PDB entry 9QE5 | X-ray diffraction, 2.50 A resolution | chains A and B of the 3 polymer chains in the assembly

Chain A:
Name: Elongin-B
Organism: Homo sapiens
Reference sequence: Q15370 (ELOB_HUMAN); residue numbers follow UniProt; this construct covers 1-104
Amino-acid sequence (129 residues; numbered -24 to 104; the number before each row is that of its first residue; numbers below 1 keep their minus sign (Met-24 is residue -24)):
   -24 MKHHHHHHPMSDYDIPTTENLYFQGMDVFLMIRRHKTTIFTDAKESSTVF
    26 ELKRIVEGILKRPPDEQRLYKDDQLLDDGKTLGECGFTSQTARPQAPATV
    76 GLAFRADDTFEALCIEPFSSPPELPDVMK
Not modelled in the structure: -24 to 0
Construct notes: initiating methionine (-24); expression tag (-23 to 0)
Modified / non-standard residues: Cys89 (S-(dimethylarsenic)cysteine; CAS)
UniProt features mapped onto this chain:
  - modified residue: Met1 (N-acetylmethionine), Thr84 (Phosphothreonine)

Chain B:
Name: Elongin-C
Organism: Homo sapiens
Reference sequence: Q15369 (ELOC_HUMAN); residues 17-112 here = UniProt positions 17-112
Amino-acid sequence (97 residues; each row starts with the number of its first residue):
    16 MMYVKLISSDGHEFIVKREHALTSGTIKAMLSGPGQFAENETNEVNFREI
    66 PSHVLSKVCMYFTYKVRYTNSSTEIPEFPIAPEIALELLMAANFLDC
Not modelled in the structure: 49-56
Construct notes: initiating methionine (16)

How chain A and chain B interact:
Pairs across the interface (51):
  Phe4(A) - Thr78(B)
  Phe4(A) - Arg82(B)
  Arg8(A) - His27(B)
  Lys11(A) - Asp25(B)
  Lys11(A) - Gly26(B)
  Lys11(A) - His27(B)
  Lys11(A) - Glu28(B)  hydrogen bond (backbone-backbone)
  Thr12(A) - Glu28(B)
  Thr12(A) - Ile30(B)
  Thr13(A) - Glu28(B)  hydrogen bond (backbone-backbone)
  Thr13(A) - Phe29(B)
  Thr13(A) - Ile30(B)  hydrogen bond (backbone-backbone)
  Ile14(A) - Ile30(B)
  Phe15(A) - Tyr18(B)
  Phe15(A) - Phe29(B)  hydrophobic
  Phe15(A) - Ile30(B)  hydrogen bond (backbone-backbone)
  Phe15(A) - Ser71(B)
  Phe15(A) - Cys74(B)  hydrophobic
  Phe15(A) - Met75(B)  hydrophobic
  Thr16(A) - Tyr18(B)  hydrogen bond
  Thr16(A) - Lys32(B)
  Asp17(A) - Lys32(B)  salt bridge
  Ile34(A) - Tyr18(B)  hydrophobic
  Ile34(A) - Ile30(B)  hydrophobic
  Leu35(A) - Ile30(B)  hydrophobic
  Pro69(A) - Met75(B)
  Pro69(A) - Thr78(B)
  Pro69(A) - Tyr79(B)  hydrophobic
  Pro69(A) - Arg82(B)
  Gln70(A) - Met75(B)
  Gln70(A) - Tyr79(B)
  Gln70(A) - Pro91(B)
  Gln70(A) - Pro94(B)
  Pro72(A) - Met75(B)
  Glu91(A) - His27(B)
  Pro92(A) - His27(B)  hydrogen bond (backbone-side chain)
  Phe93(A) - His27(B)
  Phe93(A) - Phe29(B)  hydrophobic
  Phe93(A) - Ser67(B)
  Phe93(A) - His68(B)
  Phe93(A) - Ser71(B)
  Ser94(A) - Asp25(B)
  Ser94(A) - Pro66(B)
  Ser94(A) - Ser67(B)  hydrogen bond (backbone-side chain)
  Ser94(A) - His68(B)  hydrogen bond
  Ser95(A) - His68(B)
  Pro96(A) - His68(B)
  Pro96(A) - Glu98(B)
  Pro96(A) - Ile99(B)  hydrophobic
  Pro97(A) - Glu102(B)
  Met103(A) - Leu101(B)  hydrophobic
Other interface residues (no listed pair), chain A (26 interface residues in all): Met6, His10, Leu99, Pro100
Other interface residues (no listed pair), chain B (28 interface residues in all): Val31, Tyr83, Glu92, Phe93, Pro97

Overview:
26 residues of chain A face 28 of chain B across their interface, with 8 hydrogen bonds and 1 salt bridge.
Among the polar pairs are Asp17(A)-Lys32(B), Thr16(A)-Tyr18(B) and Pro92(A)-His27(B).
Chain A is Elongin-B and chain B is Elongin-C, both from Homo sapiens; the structure, VCB in complex with
VHL-binding compound 82, was determined by X-ray diffraction (same publication as 9QE4).
